Entry 7NK3 (X-ray diffraction, 1.40 A resolution); this record covers chains A and P.

# Chain A
Name: 14-3-3 protein sigma
Source organism: Homo sapiens
UniProtKB: P31947 (1433S_HUMAN); residues 1-248 here = UniProt positions 1-248
Sequence (253 residues; numbered -4 to 248; the number before each row is that of its first residue; numbers below 1 keep their minus sign (Gly-4 is residue -4)):
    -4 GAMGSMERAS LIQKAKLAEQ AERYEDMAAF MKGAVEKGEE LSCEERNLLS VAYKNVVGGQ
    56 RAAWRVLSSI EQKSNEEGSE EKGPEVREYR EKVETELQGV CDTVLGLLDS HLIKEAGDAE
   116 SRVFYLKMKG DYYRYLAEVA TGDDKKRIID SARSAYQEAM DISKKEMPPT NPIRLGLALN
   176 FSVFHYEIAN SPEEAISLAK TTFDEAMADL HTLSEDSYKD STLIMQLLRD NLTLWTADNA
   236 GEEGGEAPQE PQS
Unresolved in the structure: -4 to -3, 72-77, 232-248
Construct notes: expression tag (-4 to 0)
Modified residues: Cys38 (S-hydroxycysteine; CSO)
Swiss-Prot annotation at these positions:
  - site (Interaction with phosphoserine on interacting protein): Arg56, Arg129
  - modified residue (Phosphoserine): Ser5, Ser74, Ser248
Glycans and other covalent adducts: 2-(4-methylphenyl)sulfonyl-3,4-dihydro-1H-isoquinoline (UGQ) linked to Lys122
Bound ions: Ca2+ near Glu2 (its only coordinating residue here)
Residues lining bound ligands: UGQ (2-(4-methylphenyl)sulfonyl-3,4-dihydro-1H-isoquinoline): Asn42, Phe119, Pro167, Ile168, Gly171, Asp215, Leu218, Ile219
Reported in the primary citation:
  - binding site for UGQ: Lys122

# Chain P
Name: Transcription factor p65
Notes: engineered mutation(s): R49E
UniProtKB: Q04206 (TF65_HUMAN); residue numbers follow UniProt; this construct covers 39-51
Sequence (13 residues; numbered 39 to 51; the number before each row is that of its first residue):
    39 EGRSAGSIPG RRS
Unresolved in the structure: 39-42, 51
Construct notes: conflict Arg49 (Glu in Q04206)
Modified residues: Ser45 (phosphoserine; SEP)
Residues lining bound ligands: UGQ (2-(4-methylphenyl)sulfonyl-3,4-dihydro-1H-isoquinoline): Ile46, Pro47, Gly48, Arg49, Arg50
Reported in the primary citation:
  - conformationally variable residues: Pro47
  - binding site for UGQ: Pro47

# How chain A and chain P interact
Residue-residue contacts (25; chain A residue first):
  Glu14(A) - Arg49(P)  salt bridge
  Asn42(A) - Arg49(P)
  Leu43(A) - Arg49(P)
  Val46(A) - Gly48(P)
  Val46(A) - Arg49(P)
  Lys49(A) - Ile46(P)
  Lys49(A) - Gly48(P)
  Arg56(A) - Ser45(P)
  Lys122(A) - Ile46(P)
  Arg129(A) - Ser45(P)
  Tyr130(A) - Ser45(P)
  Gly171(A) - Ile46(P)
  Leu174(A) - Gly44(P)
  Leu174(A) - Ser45(P)
  Leu174(A) - Ile46(P)
  Asn175(A) - Ser45(P)
  Asn175(A) - Ile46(P)  hydrogen bond (side chain-backbone)
  Val178(A) - Gly44(P)
  Glu182(A) - Ala43(P)
  Ile219(A) - Ile46(P)  hydrophobic
  Leu222(A) - Pro47(P)
  Asn226(A) - Ala43(P)
  Asn226(A) - Gly44(P)  hydrogen bond (side chain-backbone)
  Leu229(A) - Ala43(P)
  Trp230(A) - Ala43(P)  hydrophobic

# Summary
The interface between chain A and chain P involves 19 residues on one side and 7 on the other; the contacts
include 2 hydrogen bonds and 1 salt bridge. Polar pairs include Glu14(A)-Arg49(P), Asn175(A)-Ile46(P) and
Asn226(A)-Gly44(P). Chain P binds compound UGQ. The paper reports a binding site for UGQ at Lys122(A) and
Pro47(P); conformational variability at Pro47(P).
Chain A is 14-3-3 protein sigma (Homo sapiens) and chain P is Transcription factor p65; the structure, 14-3-3
sigma with RelA/p65 binding site pS45 and covalently bound TCF521-128, was determined by X-ray diffraction
together with 7BI3, 7BIQ, 7BIW, 7BIY, 7BJB, 7BJF and 54 further entries from the same study.
